6WNK - chains J and X of the 28 polymer chains in the assembly; structure by X-ray diffraction, 2.28 A resolution.

# Chain J (and X)
Name: Proteasome subunit beta
From: Mycobacterium tuberculosis
Notes: EC 3.4.25.1; chain X of this document is another copy of the same molecule, construct and numbering; everything in this record applies to it too
UniProtKB: A5U4D6 (PSB_MYCTA); residues 1-234 here correspond to UniProt positions 58-291 (UniProt number = residue number + 57)
Chain sequence (240 residues; each row starts with the number of its first residue):
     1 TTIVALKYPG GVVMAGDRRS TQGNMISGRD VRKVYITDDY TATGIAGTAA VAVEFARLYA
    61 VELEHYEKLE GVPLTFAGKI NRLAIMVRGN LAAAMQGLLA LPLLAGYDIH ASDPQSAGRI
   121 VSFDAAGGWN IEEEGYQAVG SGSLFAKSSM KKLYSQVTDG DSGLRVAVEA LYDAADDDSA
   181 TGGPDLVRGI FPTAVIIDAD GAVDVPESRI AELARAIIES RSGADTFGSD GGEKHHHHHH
Not modelled in the structure: 223-240
Construct notes: expression tag (235-240)
UniProt features mapped onto this chain:
  - active site: Thr-1 (Nucleophile)
Small-molecule neighbours:
  - U5Y ((12S,15S)-N-[(2-fluorophenyl)methyl]-10,13-dioxo-12-{2-oxo-2-[(2R)-2-phenylpyrrolidin-1-yl]ethyl}-2-oxa-11,14-diazatricyclo[15.2.2.1~3,7~]docosa-1(19),3(22),4,6,17,20-hexaene-15-carboxamide), molecule 1: Thr-1, Arg-19, Ser-20, Thr-21, Gln-22, Ser-27, Val-31, Lys-33, Ile-45, Ala-46, Gly-47, Thr-48, Ala-49, Ala-52, Val-53, Gly-97
  - U5Y, molecule 2: Ser-122, Phe-123, Asp-124, Ala-126, Gly-128, Trp-129, Asn-130
From the paper describing this entry:
  - binding site for U5Y: Thr-21, Gln-22, Ser-27, Gly-47, Ala-49, Ala-50, Asp-124, Ala-180
  - specificity-determining residues: Gln-22
  - catalytic residues: Thr-1
  - binding site for citric acid: Thr-1

# Chain J / chain X interface
Contacting residue pairs - 22 pairs, chain J then chain X:
  Leu-144(J) / Leu-144(X)  hydrophobic
  Phe-145(J) / Leu-144(X)  hydrophobic
  Phe-145(J) / Ser-148(X)
  Ser-148(J) / Phe-145(X)
  Ser-148(J) / Ser-148(X)
  Ser-149(J) / Lys-152(X)
  Lys-151(J) / Asp-173(X)  salt bridge
  Lys-151(J) / Asp-176(X)  salt bridge
  Lys-151(J) / Asp-177(X)  salt bridge
  Lys-151(J) / Arg-221(X)
  Lys-152(J) / Ser-149(X)
  Lys-152(J) / Lys-152(X)
  Lys-152(J) / Leu-153(X)
  Lys-152(J) / Asp-173(X)  salt bridge
  Lys-152(J) / Arg-221(X)
  Leu-153(J) / Lys-152(X)
  Asp-173(J) / Lys-151(X)  salt bridge
  Asp-173(J) / Lys-152(X)  salt bridge
  Asp-176(J) / Lys-151(X)  salt bridge
  Asp-177(J) / Lys-151(X)  salt bridge
  Arg-221(J) / Lys-151(X)
  Arg-221(J) / Lys-152(X)
Other interface residues (no listed pair), chain J (12 interface residues in all): Glu-169
Other interface residues (no listed pair), chain X (12 interface residues in all): Glu-169

# In short
The chain J/chain X interface involves 12 residues from each chain, with 8 salt bridges. Polar contacts
include Lys-151(J)/Asp-173(X), Lys-151(J)/Asp-176(X) and Lys-151(J)/Asp-177(X). Chain J binds compound U5Y.
UniProt lists active-site residue Thr-1(J) on chain J. From the paper: the catalytic residue Thr-1(J); a
binding site for U5Y at Thr-21(J), Gln-22(J) and Ser-27(J) among others.
Both chains are Proteasome subunit beta (Mycobacterium tuberculosis). Entry 6WNK (Macrocyclic peptides TDI5575
that selectively inhibit the Mycobacterium tuberculosis proteasome) was determined by X-ray diffraction.
